1FHJ - chains C and D of the 4 polymer chains in the assembly; structure by X-ray diffraction, 1.80 A resolution.

[Chain C]
Molecule: Hemoglobin (alpha chain)
Source organism: Chrysocyon brachyurus
UniProt: P01952 (HBA_CANFAX); residues 1-141 here = UniProt positions 1-141
Chain sequence (141 residues; row label = number of the first residue in the row):
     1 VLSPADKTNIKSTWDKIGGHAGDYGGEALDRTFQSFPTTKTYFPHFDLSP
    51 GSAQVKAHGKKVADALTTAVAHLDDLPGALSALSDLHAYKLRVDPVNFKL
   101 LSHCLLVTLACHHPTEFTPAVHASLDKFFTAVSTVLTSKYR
Bound ions: heme Fe near His-87 (its only coordinating residue here)
Residues lining bound ligands: heme (HEM): Thr-39, Tyr-42, Phe-43, His-45, Phe-46, His-58, Lys-61, Val-62, Ala-65, Leu-66, Leu-83, Leu-86, His-87, Leu-91, Val-93, Asn-97, Phe-98, Leu-101, Val-132, Leu-136

[Chain D]
Molecule: Hemoglobin (beta chain)
Source organism: Chrysocyon brachyurus
UniProt: P02056 (HBB_CANFAX); residue numbers follow UniProt; this construct covers 1-146
Chain sequence (146 residues; each row starts with the number of its first residue):
     1 VHLTAEEKSLVSGLWGKVNVDEVGGEALGRLLIVYPWTQRFFDSFGDLST
    51 PDAVMSNAKVKAHGKKVLNSFSDGLKNLDNLKGTFAKLSELHCDKLHVDP
   101 ENFKLLGNVLVCVLAHHFGKEFTPQVQAAYQKVVAGVANALAHKYH
Bound ions: heme Fe near His-92 (its only coordinating residue here)
Residues lining bound ligands: heme (HEM): Leu-31, Thr-38, Phe-41, Phe-42, Phe-45, Lys-59, His-63, Lys-66, Val-67, Ser-70, Phe-71, Phe-85, Leu-88, Leu-91, His-92, Leu-96, Val-98, Asn-102, Phe-103, Leu-106, Leu-141

[How chain C and chain D interact]
Residue-residue contacts - 40 pairs, chain C then chain D:
  Glu-27(C) / Lys-120(D)
  Arg-31(C) / Lys-120(D)
  Arg-31(C) / Phe-122(D)  hydrogen bond (side chain-backbone)
  Arg-31(C) / Thr-123(D)
  Arg-31(C) / Pro-124(D)
  Arg-31(C) / Gln-127(D)  hydrogen bond
  Gln-34(C) / Pro-124(D)
  Gln-34(C) / Gln-125(D)
  Gln-34(C) / Ala-128(D)
  Ser-35(C) / Gln-127(D)
  Ser-35(C) / Ala-128(D)
  Ser-35(C) / Gln-131(D)
  Phe-36(C) / Gln-131(D)
  His-103(C) / Asn-108(D)  hydrogen bond (side chain-backbone)
  His-103(C) / Val-111(D)
  His-103(C) / Cys-112(D)
  His-103(C) / Gln-127(D)
  His-103(C) / Gln-131(D)
  Cys-104(C) / Gln-127(D)
  Val-107(C) / Val-111(D)  hydrophobic
  Val-107(C) / Ala-115(D)  hydrophobic
  Val-107(C) / Gln-127(D)
  Ala-110(C) / Cys-112(D)
  Ala-110(C) / Ala-115(D)
  Ala-110(C) / His-116(D)
  Cys-111(C) / Ala-115(D)  hydrophobic
  Cys-111(C) / Gly-119(D)
  Cys-111(C) / Lys-120(D)
  Cys-111(C) / Phe-122(D)
  His-112(C) / Lys-120(D)
  Pro-114(C) / His-116(D)  hydrogen bond (backbone-side chain)
  Phe-117(C) / Arg-30(D)  hydrogen bond (backbone-side chain)
  Phe-117(C) / His-116(D)
  Thr-118(C) / Arg-30(D)
  Pro-119(C) / Arg-30(D)
  Pro-119(C) / Ile-33(D)  hydrophobic
  His-122(C) / Arg-30(D)  hydrogen bond
  His-122(C) / Val-34(D)
  Asp-126(C) / Val-34(D)
  Asp-126(C) / Tyr-35(D)
Interface residues without a listed pair, chain C (19 interface residues in all): Leu-106, Ala-123
Interface residues without a listed pair, chain D (20 interface residues in all): Met-55, Val-109

[In short]
Chain C and chain D form an interface of 19 and 20 residues respectively, with 6 hydrogen bonds. Polar
contacts include Arg-31(C)/Phe-122(D), Arg-31(C)/Gln-127(D) and His-103(C)/Asn-108(D). Chain C binds heme.
Chain D binds heme.
Chain C is Hemoglobin (alpha chain) and chain D is Hemoglobin (beta chain), both from Chrysocyon brachyurus;
the structure, Crystal structure of aquomet hemoglobin-I of the maned wolf (chrysocyon brachyurus) at 2.0
resolution, was determined by X-ray diffraction.
